8DN6 - chains A and D of the 3 polymer chains in the assembly; structure by X-ray diffraction, 3.00 A resolution.

# Chain A
Name: Protein TOC75-3, chloroplastic
Organism: Arabidopsis thaliana
Reference sequence: Q9STE8 (TC753_ARATH); numbering as in UniProt (aligned over 141-449)
Amino-acid sequence (313 residues; each row starts with the number of its first residue):
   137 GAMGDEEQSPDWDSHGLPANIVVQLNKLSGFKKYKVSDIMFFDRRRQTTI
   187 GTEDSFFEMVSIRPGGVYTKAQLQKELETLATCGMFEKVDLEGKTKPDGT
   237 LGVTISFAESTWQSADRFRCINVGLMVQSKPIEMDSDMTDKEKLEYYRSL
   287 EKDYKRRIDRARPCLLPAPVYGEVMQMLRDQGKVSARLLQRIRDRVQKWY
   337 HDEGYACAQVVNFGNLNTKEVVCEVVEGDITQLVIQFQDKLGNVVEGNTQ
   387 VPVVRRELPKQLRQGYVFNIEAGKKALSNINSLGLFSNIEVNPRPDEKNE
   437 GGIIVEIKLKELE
Unresolved in the structure: 137-251
Differences from the reference sequence: expression tag (137-140)

# Chain D
Name: fabtc2_LC
Organism: synthetic construct
Amino-acid sequence (215 residues; each row starts with the number of its first residue):
     1 SDIQMTQSPSSLSASVGDRVTITCRASQSVSSAVAWYQQKPGKAPKLLIY
    51 SASSLYSGVPSRFSGSRSGTDFTLTISSLQPEDFATYYCQQHFWELITFG
   101 QGTKVEIKRTVAAPSVFIFPPSDSQLKSGTASVVCLLNNFYPREAKVQWK
   151 VDNALQSGNSQESVTEQDSKDSTYSLSSTLTLSKADYEKHKVYACEVTHQ
   201 GLSSPVTKSFNRGEC
Unresolved in the structure: 1
Disulfides: C24-C89, C135-C195

# How chain A and chain D interact
Contacting residue pairs (28):
  M270(A) - Y50(D)
  M270(A) - L55(D)
  M270(A) - S57(D)
  D271(A) - S57(D)
  M274(A) - S57(D)  hydrogen bond
  Y282(A) - Y50(D)  hydrogen bond
  Y283(A) - Y56(D)
  V320(A) - W94(D)
  S321(A) - E95(D)
  A322(A) - F93(D)
  A322(A) - E95(D)  hydrogen bond (backbone-side chain)
  A322(A) - L96(D)  hydrophobic
  L325(A) - W94(D)
  Q326(A) - Q28(D)
  Q326(A) - F93(D)
  R329(A) - Q28(D)
  R329(A) - V30(D)
  V346(A) - S29(D)  hydrogen bond (backbone-side chain)
  V347(A) - S29(D)
  V347(A) - V30(D)
  V347(A) - S31(D)
  N348(A) - V30(D)
  N348(A) - S31(D)
  N348(A) - S32(D)  hydrogen bond
  F349(A) - V30(D)  hydrogen bond (backbone-backbone)
  F349(A) - F93(D)  hydrophobic
  N351(A) - W94(D)  hydrogen bond
  T354(A) - W94(D)
Other interface residues (no listed pair), chain A (22 interface residues in all): E269, S272, L286, Q345, E436
Other interface residues (no listed pair), chain D (15 interface residues in all): R67, G69

# In short
Chain A and chain D form an interface of 22 and 15 residues respectively; the contacts include 7 hydrogen
bonds. Among the polar pairs are M274(A)-S57(D), Y282(A)-Y50(D) and A322(A)-E95(D).
Here chain A is Protein TOC75-3, chloroplastic (Arabidopsis thaliana) and chain D is fabtc2_LC (synthetic
construct). Entry 8DN6 (The crystal structure of the Arabidopsis thaliana Toc75 POTRA domains in complex with
fab tc2) was determined by X-ray diffraction (same publication as 8DN7).
